PDB entry 2W5G | X-ray diffraction, 1.70 A resolution | chain A

# Chain A
Molecule: Ribonuclease pancreatic
From: Bos taurus
Notes: EC 3.1.27.5
UniProtKB: P61823 (RNAS1_BOVIN); residues 1-124 here correspond to UniProt positions 27-150 (UniProt number = residue number + 26)
Chain sequence (124 residues; numbered 1 to 124; the number before each row is that of its first residue):
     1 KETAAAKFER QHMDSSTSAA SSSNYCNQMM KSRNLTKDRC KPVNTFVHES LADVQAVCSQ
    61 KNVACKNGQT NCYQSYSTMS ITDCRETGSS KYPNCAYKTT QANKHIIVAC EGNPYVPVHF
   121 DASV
Disulfide bonds: Cys26-Cys84, Cys40-Cys95, Cys58-Cys110, Cys65-Cys72
Small-molecule neighbours: ATP (adenosine-5'-triphosphate): Lys7, Gln11, His12, Lys41, Cys65, Asn67, Gln69, Asn71, Cys72, Ala109, Glu111, Val118, His119, Phe120
UniProt features mapped onto this chain:
  - active site: His12 (Proton acceptor), His119 (Proton donor)
  - binding site (substrate): Lys7, Arg10, Lys41 to Thr45, Lys66, Arg85
  - glycosylation: Lys1 (N-linked (Glc) (glycation) lysine), Lys7 (N-linked (Glc) (glycation) lysine), Asn34 (N-linked (GlcNAc...) asparagine), Lys37 (N-linked (Glc) (glycation) lysine), Lys41 (N-linked (Glc) (glycation) lysine)
Reported in the primary citation:
  - binding site for ATP: Lys7, Gln11, His12, Asn67, Asn71, Val118, His119, Phe120, Asp121

# Overview
Bound to chain A: ATP. From UniProt: active-site residues His12 and His119 and 9 substrate-binding residues.
From the paper: a binding site for ATP at Lys7, Gln11 and His12 among others.
Chain A is Ribonuclease pancreatic (Bos taurus); the structure, Rnase A-5'-ATP complex, was determined by
X-ray diffraction (same publication as 2W5I, 2W5K, 2W5L and 2W5M).
